7RC4 - chain A; structure by X-ray diffraction, 1.66 A resolution.

[Chain A]
Name: Methyltransferase family protein
From: Microvirgula aerodenitrificans DSM 15089
UniProtKB: A0A329B7M1 (A0A329B7M1_9NEIS); residue numbers follow UniProt; this construct covers 1-384
Amino-acid sequence (384 residues; each row starts with the number of its first residue):
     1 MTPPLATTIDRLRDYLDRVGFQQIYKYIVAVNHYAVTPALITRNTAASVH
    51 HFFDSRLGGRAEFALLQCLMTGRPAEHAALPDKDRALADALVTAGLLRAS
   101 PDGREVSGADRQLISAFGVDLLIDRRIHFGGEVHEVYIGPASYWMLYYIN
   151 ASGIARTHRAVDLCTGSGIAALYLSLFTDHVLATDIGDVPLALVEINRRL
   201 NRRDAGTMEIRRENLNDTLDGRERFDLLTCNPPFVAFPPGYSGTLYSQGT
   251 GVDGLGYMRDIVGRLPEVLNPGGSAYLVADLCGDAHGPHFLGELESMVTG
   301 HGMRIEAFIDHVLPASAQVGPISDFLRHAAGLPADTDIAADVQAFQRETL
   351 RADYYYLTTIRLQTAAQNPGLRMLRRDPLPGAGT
Disordered / not traced: 1, 377-384
Differences from the reference sequence: engineered mutation A141 (Asp in A0A329B7M1)
Metal / ion sites: Ca2+: I28 (together with tetraethylene glycol); Na+: N231, P232
Ligand contacts: S-adenosylhomocysteine (SAH): Y137, I138, S142, M145, D162, C164, T165, G166, I169, D185, I186, G187, P190, E213, N214, L215, N231, P232, P233, L245, Y246, Y257
Reported in the primary citation:
  - conformationally variable residues (side-chain flip): Y137
  - mutagenesis - Y137F, N231A, F234A: abolished catalytic activity on AerADL,34
  - mutagenesis - V235A: unchanged catalytic activity
  - catalytic residues: Y137 (proposed by the authors, not directly observed)

[In short]
Ligands of chain A: S-adenosylhomocysteine. N231 and P232 coordinate Na+. From the paper: the catalytic
residue Y137; Y137F, N231A and F234A abolish catalytic activity on AerADL,34.
Chain A is Methyltransferase family protein (Microvirgula aerodenitrificans DSM 15089); the structure,
Aeronamide N-methyltransferase, AerE (D141A), was determined by X-ray diffraction, deposited together with
7RC2, 7RC3, 7RC5 and 7RC6.
